7WTO - chains C2 and SO of the 16 polymer chains in the assembly; structure by electron microscopy, 3.50 A resolution.

# Chain C2
Molecule: 18S rRNA
From: Saccharomyces cerevisiae
Sequence (1800 nucleotides; each row starts with the number of its first residue):
     1 UAUCUGGUUG AUCCUGCCAG UAGUCAUAUG CUUGUCUCAA AGAUUAAGCC AUGCAUGUCU
    61 AAGUAUAAGC AAUUUAUACA GUGAAACUGC GAAUGGCUCA UUAAAUCAGU UAUCGUUUAU
   121 UUGAUAGUUC CUUUACUACA UGGUAUAACU GUGGUAAUUC UAGAGCUAAU ACAUGCUUAA
   181 AAUCUCGACC CUUUGGAAGA GAUGUAUUUA UUAGAUAAAA AAUCAAUGUC UUCGGACUCU
   241 UUGAUGAUUC AUAAUAACUU UUCGAAUCGC AUGGCCUUGU GCUGGCGAUG GUUCAUUCAA
   301 AUUUCUGCCC UAUCAACUUU CGAUGGUAGG AUAGUGGCCU ACCAUGGUUU CAACGGGUAA
   361 CGGGGAAUAA GGGUUCGAUU CCGGAGAGGG AGCCUGAGAA ACGGCUACCA CAUCCAAGGA
   421 AGGCAGCAGG CGCGCAAAUU ACCCAAUCCU AAUUCAGGGA GGUAGUGACA AUAAAUAACG
   481 AUACAGGGCC CAUUCGGGUC UUGUAAUUGG AAUGAGUACA AUGUAAAUAC CUUAACGAGG
   541 AACAAUUGGA GGGCAAGUCU GGUGCCAGCA GCCGCGGUAA UUCCAGCUCC AAUAGCGUAU
   601 AUUAAAGUUG UUGCAGUUAA AAAGCUCGUA GUUGAACUUU GGGCCCGGUU GGCCGGUCCG
   661 AUUUUUUCGU GUACUGGAUU UCCAACGGGG CCUUUCCUUC UGGCUAACCU UGAGUCCUUG
   721 UGGCUCUUGG CGAACCAGGA CUUUUACUUU GAAAAAAUUA GAGUGUUCAA AGCAGGCGUA
   781 UUGCUCGAAU AUAUUAGCAU GGAAUAAUAG AAUAGGACGU UUGGUUCUAU UUUGUUGGUU
   841 UCUAGGACCA UCGUAAUGAU UAAUAGGGAC GGUCGGGGGC AUCAGUAUUC AAUUGUCAGA
   901 GGUGAAAUUC UUGGAUUUAU UGAAGACUAA CUACUGCGAA AGCAUUUGCC AAGGACGUUU
   961 UCAUUAAUCA AGAACGAAAG UUAGGGGAUC GAAGAUGAUC AGAUACCGUC GUAGUCUUAA
  1021 CCAUAAACUA UGCCGACUAG GGAUCGGGUG GUGUUUUUUU AAUGACCCAC UCGGCACCUU
  1081 ACGAGAAAUC AAAGUCUUUG GGUUCUGGGG GGAGUAUGGU CGCAAGGCUG AAACUUAAAG
  1141 GAAUUGACGG AAGGGCACCA CCAGGAGUGG AGCCUGCGGC UUAAUUUGAC UCAACACGGG
  1201 GAAACUCACC AGGUCCAGAC ACAAUAAGGA UUGACAGAUU GAGAGCUCUU UCUUGAUUUU
  1261 GUGGGUGGUG GUGCAUGGCC GUUCUUAGUU GGUGGAGUGA UUUGUCUGCU UAAUUGCGAU
  1321 AACGAACGAG ACCUUAACCU ACUAAAUAGU GGUGCUAGCA UUUGCUGGUU AUCCACUUCU
  1381 UAGAGGGACU AUCGGUUUCA AGCCGAUGGA AGUUUGAGGC AAUAACAGGU CUGUGAUGCC
  1441 CUUAGACGUU CUGGGCCGCA CGCGCGCUAC ACUGACGGAG CCAGCGAGUC UAACCUUGGC
  1501 CGAGAGGUCU UGGUAAUCUU GUGAAACUCC GUCGUGCUGG GGAUAGAGCA UUGUAAUUAU
  1561 UGCUCUUCAA CGAGGAAUUC CUAGUAAGCG CAAGUCAUCA GCUUGCGUUG AUUACGUCCC
  1621 UGCCCUUUGU ACACACCGCC CGUCGCUAGU ACCGAUUGAA UGGCUUAGUG AGGCCUCAGG
  1681 AUCUGCUUAG AGAAGGGGGC AACUCCAUCU CAGAGCGGAG AAUUUGGACA AACUUGGUCA
  1741 UUUAGAGGAA CUAAAAGUCG UAACAAGGUU UCCGUAGGUG AACCUGCGGA AGGAUCAUUA
Not modelled in the structure: 73-75, 133-135, 489-498, 651-683, 707-732, 1147-1634, 1639-1643, 1687-1711, 1759-1765

# Chain SO
Protein: 40S ribosomal protein S14-A
From: Saccharomyces cerevisiae
UniProt: P06367 (RS14A_YEAST); numbering as in UniProt (aligned over 1-137)
Chain sequence (137 residues; row label = number of the first residue in the row):
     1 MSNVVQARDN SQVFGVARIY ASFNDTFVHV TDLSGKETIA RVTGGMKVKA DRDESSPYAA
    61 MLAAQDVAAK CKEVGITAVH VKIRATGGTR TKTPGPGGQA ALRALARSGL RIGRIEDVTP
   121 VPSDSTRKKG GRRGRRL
Not modelled in the structure: 1-9
UniProt features mapped onto this chain:
  - modified residue: Ser2 (N-acetylserine)

# Chain C2 / chain SO interface
Contacting residue pairs (71):
  G885(C2) with Ser123(SO), hydrogen bond to the base
  U886(C2) with Val121(SO), hydrogen bond to the sugar; Pro122(SO), base contact; Ser123(SO), hydrogen bond to the base
  A887(C2) with Gly88(SO), sugar contact; Pro120(SO), sugar contact; Pro122(SO), sugar contact; Ser125(SO), hydrogen bond to the sugar
  U894(C2) with Lys36(SO), hydrogen bond to the sugar
  G895(C2) with His29(SO), hydrogen bond to the base; Glu37(SO), sugar contact; Thr38(SO), hydrogen bond to the sugar
  U896(C2) with Thr38(SO), sugar contact; Arg41(SO), hydrogen bond to the base
  C897(C2) with Arg41(SO), hydrogen bond to the base
  A898(C2) with Met46(SO), sugar contact
  G899(C2) with Gly45(SO), phosphate contact; Met46(SO), phosphate contact
  A900(C2) with Asp25(SO), phosphate contact; Thr43(SO), hydrogen bond to the phosphate; Gly45(SO), hydrogen bond to the phosphate; Glu54(SO), phosphate contact
  G901(C2) with Ser22(SO), phosphate contact; Asp25(SO), phosphate contact
  G902(C2) with Asn24(SO), hydrogen bond to the phosphate; Asp51(SO), base contact
  U903(C2) with Asn24(SO), hydrogen bond to the phosphate; Asp51(SO), base contact
  A905(C2) with Arg52(SO), phosphate contact
  A906(C2) with Asp51(SO), phosphate contact
  A915(C2) with Arg41(SO), base contact
  U916(C2) with Phe27(SO), base contact; Arg41(SO), base contact
  U917(C2) with His29(SO), hydrogen bond to the sugar; Arg41(SO), base contact
  U918(C2) with Arg18(SO), sugar contact; His29(SO), hydrogen bond to the sugar; Gly35(SO), hydrogen bond to the sugar; Arg84(SO), salt bridge to the phosphate
  A919(C2) with Gly35(SO), sugar contact; Lys36(SO), sugar contact
  G925(C2) with Thr126(SO), base contact
  C927(C2) with Ser123(SO), base contact; Asp124(SO), hydrogen bond to the sugar
  U928(C2) with Asp124(SO), sugar contact
  A929(C2) with Val121(SO), base contact; Pro122(SO), base contact; Ser123(SO), base contact; Asp124(SO), sugar contact
  U989(C2) with Thr126(SO), hydrogen bond to the sugar; Arg127(SO), hydrogen bond to the sugar
  C990(C2) with Arg127(SO), sugar contact; Lys128(SO), sugar contact; Lys129(SO), salt bridge to the phosphate
  G991(C2) with Lys129(SO), salt bridge to the phosphate; Gly130(SO), phosphate contact
  U1004(C2) with Arg136(SO), salt bridge to the phosphate
  C1006(C2) with Arg136(SO), salt bridge to the phosphate
  C1007(C2) with Arg136(SO), salt bridge to the phosphate
  G1008(C2) with Arg135(SO), salt bridge to the phosphate
  U1769(C2) with Arg136(SO), salt bridge to the phosphate
  U1785(C2) with Arg133(SO), salt bridge to the phosphate
  G1786(C2) with Gly130(SO), phosphate contact; Gly131(SO), phosphate contact; Arg133(SO), salt bridge to the phosphate
  C1787(C2) with Arg127(SO), salt bridge to the phosphate; Gly131(SO), phosphate contact; Arg132(SO), phosphate contact
  G1788(C2) with Arg127(SO), salt bridge to the phosphate; Arg132(SO), salt bridge to the phosphate
  G1789(C2) with Arg132(SO), salt bridge to the phosphate
Other interface residues (no listed pair), chain C2 (41 interface residues in all): U888, A926, A988, A1005
Other interface residues (no listed pair), chain SO (37 interface residues in all): Ala50, Leu137

# Overview
41 residues of chain C2 face 37 of chain SO across their interface; the contacts include 19 hydrogen bonds and
14 salt bridges. Among the polar pairs are G885(C2)-Ser123(SO), U886(C2)-Ser123(SO) and G895(C2)-His29(SO).
Here chain C2 is 18S rRNA and chain SO is 40S ribosomal protein S14-A, both from Saccharomyces cerevisiae.
Entry 7WTO (Cryo-EM structure of a yeast pre-40S ribosomal subunit - State Tsr1-1 (without Rps2)) was
determined by electron microscopy (same publication as 7WTN, 7WTP, 7WTQ and 7WTR).
